Entry 5VOY (electron microscopy, 7.90 A resolution (low resolution: residue-level contacts below are approximate; hydrogen-bond / salt-bridge calls are withheld)); this record covers chains E and F of the 33 polymer chains in the assembly.

# Chain E
Molecule: V-type proton ATPase catalytic subunit A
From: Saccharomyces cerevisiae (strain ATCC 204508 / S288c)
Notes: EC 3.6.3.14, 3.1.-.-
UniProt: P17255 (VATA_YEAST); residue numbers follow UniProt; this construct covers 1-283, 738-1071
Amino-acid sequence (617 residues; each row starts with the number of its first residue; note: 454 numbers in that range are skipped by the numbering (no residue carries them; nothing is unmodelled there)):
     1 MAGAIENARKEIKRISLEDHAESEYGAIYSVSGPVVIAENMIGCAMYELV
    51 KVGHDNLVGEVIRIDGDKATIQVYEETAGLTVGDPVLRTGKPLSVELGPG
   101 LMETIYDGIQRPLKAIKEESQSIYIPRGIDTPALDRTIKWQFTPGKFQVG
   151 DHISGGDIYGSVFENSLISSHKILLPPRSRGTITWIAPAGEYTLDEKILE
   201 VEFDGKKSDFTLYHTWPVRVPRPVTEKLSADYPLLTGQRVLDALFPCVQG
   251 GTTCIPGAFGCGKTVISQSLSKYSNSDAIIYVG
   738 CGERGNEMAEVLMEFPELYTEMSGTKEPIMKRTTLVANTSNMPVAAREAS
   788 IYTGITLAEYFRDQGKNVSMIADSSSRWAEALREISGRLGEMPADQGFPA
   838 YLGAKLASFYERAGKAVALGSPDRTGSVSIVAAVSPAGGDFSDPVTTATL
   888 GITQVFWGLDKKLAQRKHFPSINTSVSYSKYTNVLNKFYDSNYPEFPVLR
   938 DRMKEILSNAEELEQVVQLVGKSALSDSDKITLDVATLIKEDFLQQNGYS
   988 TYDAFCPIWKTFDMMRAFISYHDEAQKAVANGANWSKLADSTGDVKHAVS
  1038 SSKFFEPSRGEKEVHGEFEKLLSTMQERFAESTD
Not modelled in the structure: 1-24
Swiss-Prot annotation at these positions:
  - binding site (ATP): G257 to T264
  - modified residue: A2 (N-acetylalanine), T131 (Phosphothreonine), S858 (Phosphoserine), S928 (Phosphoserine)

# Chain F
Molecule: V-type proton ATPase subunit B
From: Saccharomyces cerevisiae (strain ATCC 204508 / S288c)
UniProt: P16140 (VATB_YEAST); residue numbers follow UniProt; this construct covers 1-517
Amino-acid sequence (517 residues; row label = number of the first residue in the row):
     1 MVLSDKELFAINKKAVEQGFNVKPRLNYNTVSGVNGPLVILEKVKFPRYN
    51 EIVNLTLPDGTVRQGQVLEIRGDRAIVQVFEGTSGIDVKKTTVEFTGESL
   101 RIPVSEDMLGRIFDGSGRPIDNGPKVFAEDYLDINGSPINPYARIYPEEM
   151 ISTGVSAIDTMNSIARGQKIPIFSASGLPHNEIAAQICRQAGLVRPTKDV
   201 HDGHEENFSIVFAAMGVNLETARFFKQDFEENGSLERTSLFLNLANDPTI
   251 ERIITPRLALTTAEYLAYQTERHVLTILTDMSSYADALREVSAAREEVPG
   301 RRGYPGYMYTDLSTIYERAGRVEGRNGSITQIPILTMPNDDITHPIPDLT
   351 GYITEGQIFVDRQLHNKGIYPPINVLPSLSRLMKSAIGEGMTRKDHGDVS
   401 NQLYAKYAIGKDAAAMKAVVGEEALSIEDKLSLEFLEKFEKTFITQGAYE
   451 DRTVFESLDQAWSLLRIYPKEMLNRISPKILDEFYDRARDDADEDEEDPD
   501 TRSSGKKKDASQEESLI
Not modelled in the structure: 1-28, 486-517
Swiss-Prot annotation at these positions:
  - binding site (ATP): R381
  - modified residue (Phosphoserine): S4, S137, S503, S504, S511, S515
  - cross-link (Glycyl lysine isopeptide (Lys-Gly)): K14 (interchain with G-Cter in ubiquitin), K508 (interchain with G-Cter in ubiquitin)

# Chain E / chain F interface
Residue-residue contacts - 19 pairs, chain E then chain F:
  Y29(E) - R71(F)
  Y29(E) - G72(F)
  S30(E) - I70(F)
  S30(E) - R71(F)
  V31(E) - I70(F)
  G79(E) - Y49(F)
  L80(E) - R48(F)
  L80(E) - Y49(F)
  T81(E) - R48(F)
  I123(E) - N140(F)
  I123(E) - P141(F)
  Y124(E) - N140(F)
  G260(E) - L379(F)
  R741(E) - I353(F)
  E821(E) - G306(F)
  G824(E) - V298(F)
  Q902(E) - N401(F)
  Q902(E) - A405(F)
  K959(E) - E423(F)
Also at the interface, not in a pair above, chain E (25 interface residues in all): A78, V82, S122, F259, G742, N778, R820, R825, G876, R903, G958
Also at the interface, not in a pair above, chain F (27 interface residues in all): K45, P47, E69, Y142, A143, E297, Y307, S313, T343, Y352, G356, Y404, A424

# Overview
25 residues of chain E face 27 of chain F across their interface. Curated annotation (UniProt) lists 8
ATP-binding residues on chain E; ATP-binding residue R381(F) on chain F.
Here chain E is V-type proton ATPase catalytic subunit A and chain F is V-type proton ATPase subunit B, both
from Saccharomyces cerevisiae (strain ATCC 204508 / S288c). Entry 5VOY (Yeast V-ATPase in complex with
Legionella pneumophila effector SidK (rotational state 2)) was determined by electron microscopy, deposited
together with 5VOZ, 5VOX, 5UF5 and 5UFK.
